Entry 4RQZ (X-ray diffraction, 2.40 A resolution); this record covers chains B and C of the 6 polymer chains in the assembly.

[Chain B (and C)]
Name: Protease degS
Organism: Escherichia coli
Notes: fragment: protease and pdz domains; chain C of this document is another copy of the same molecule, construct and numbering; everything in this record applies to it too
UniProt: H9UXC8 (H9UXC8_ECOLX); residue numbers follow UniProt; this construct covers 43-355
Sequence (314 residues; row label = number of the first residue in the row):
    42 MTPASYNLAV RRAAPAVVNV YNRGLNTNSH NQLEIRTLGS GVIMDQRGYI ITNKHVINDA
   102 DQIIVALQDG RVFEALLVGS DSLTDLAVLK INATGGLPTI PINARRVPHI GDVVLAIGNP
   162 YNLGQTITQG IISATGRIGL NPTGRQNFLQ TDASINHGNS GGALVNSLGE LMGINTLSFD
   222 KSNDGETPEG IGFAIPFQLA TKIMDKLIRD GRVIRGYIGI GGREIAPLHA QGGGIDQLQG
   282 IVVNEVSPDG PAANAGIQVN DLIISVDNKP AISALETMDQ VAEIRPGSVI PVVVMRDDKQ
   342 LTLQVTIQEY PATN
Unresolved in the structure: 68-73, 262-281, 286-288, 298-299, 337-342, 353-355 (chain C: 262-281, 286-288, 295-297, 313-315, 333-343, 353-355)
Differences from the reference sequence: expression tag (42)
From the paper describing this entry:
  - self-association interface (contacts with another copy of this molecule); pairs are residue here / residue on that copy: Thr167-Arg178 (hydrogen bond), Thr167-Gln191 (hydrogen bond)
  - catalytic residues: Ser201
  - mutagenesis - H198P (6-fold), H198P/P229A, P229A: increased catalytic activity
  - mutagenesis - P161A, Y162A, L164A, T167V, T169A, Q191A, N197A, I232A, F234A: abolished catalytic activity on YYF
  - mutagenesis - R178A, F220A: abolished catalytic activity
  - mutagenesis - R178A/H198P, H198P/F220A, E230A: decreased catalytic activity
  - mutagenesis - P161A, Y162A, L164A, T167V, T169A, R178A, Q191A, N197A, F220A, I232A, F234A: unchanged binding to OMP peptide
  - mutagenesis - I179A, Q187A, D221A: decreased catalytic activity on YYF
  - mutagenesis - H198P/E230A: unchanged catalytic activity

[How chain B and chain C interact]
Contacting residue pairs (45):
  Met42(B) - Leu209(C)  hydrophobic
  Thr43(B) - Leu209(C)
  Pro44(B) - Arg147(C)
  Pro44(B) - Asn207(C)
  Pro44(B) - Ser208(C)
  Pro44(B) - Leu209(C)
  Ala45(B) - Asp153(C)
  Ala45(B) - Val154(C)  hydrogen bond (backbone-backbone)
  Ala45(B) - Ser208(C)  hydrogen bond (backbone-side chain)
  Ser46(B) - Gly152(C)
  Ser46(B) - Asp153(C)  hydrogen bond
  Tyr47(B) - Gly152(C)  hydrogen bond (backbone-backbone)
  Tyr47(B) - Val154(C)  hydrophobic
  Asn48(B) - His150(C)
  Asn48(B) - Ile151(C)  hydrogen bond (side chain-backbone)
  Asn48(B) - Gly152(C)
  Val51(B) - Ile151(C)
  Pro161(B) - Ile232(C)  hydrophobic
  Tyr162(B) - Glu227(C)  hydrogen bond
  Tyr162(B) - Pro229(C)
  Tyr162(B) - Ile232(C)  hydrophobic
  Leu164(B) - Arg178(C)  hydrogen bond (backbone-side chain)
  Leu164(B) - Phe220(C)  hydrophobic
  Leu164(B) - Ile232(C)  hydrophobic
  Gly165(B) - Arg178(C)  hydrogen bond (backbone-side chain)
  Gln166(B) - Ala175(C)
  Gln166(B) - Arg178(C)  hydrogen bond (backbone-side chain)
  Thr167(B) - Ser174(C)
  Thr167(B) - Arg178(C)
  Thr167(B) - Gln191(C)  hydrogen bond
  Ile168(B) - Ile151(C)  hydrophobic
  Ile168(B) - Ile172(C)
  Ile168(B) - Ser174(C)  hydrogen bond (backbone-side chain)
  Thr169(B) - Ile172(C)
  Thr169(B) - Asp193(C)
  Gln170(B) - Gln170(C)  hydrogen bond
  Gln170(B) - Ile172(C)
  Gln170(B) - Asp193(C)  hydrogen bond (backbone-side chain)
  Ser195(B) - Glu230(C)  hydrogen bond
  Ser195(B) - Gly231(C)
  Asn197(B) - Pro229(C)
  Asn197(B) - Glu230(C)  hydrogen bond (side chain-backbone)
  Asn197(B) - Ile232(C)
  Glu230(B) - Glu230(C)
  Gly231(B) - Glu230(C)  hydrogen bond (backbone-side chain)
Also at the interface, not in a pair above, chain B (26 interface residues in all): Leu156, Ile196, His198, Thr228, Pro229
Also at the interface, not in a pair above, chain C (27 interface residues in all): Tyr47, Leu49, Ser223, Thr228, Phe234

[Overview]
The interface between chain B and chain C involves 26 residues on one side and 27 on the other, with 16
hydrogen bonds. Polar contacts include Ala45(B)-Ser208(C), Ser46(B)-Asp153(C) and Asn48(B)-Ile151(C). From the
paper: the catalytic residue Ser201(B); P161A, Y162A and L164A of chain B, among others, abolish catalytic
activity on YYF; 21 substitutions were tested in all.
Both chains are Protease degS (Escherichia coli). Entry 4RQZ (re-refinement of 1soz, Crystal Structure of DegS
protease in complex with an activating peptide) was determined by X-ray diffraction (same publication as 4RQY,
4RR0 and 4RR1).
